8B1R - chains C and D of the 5 polymer chains in the assembly; structure by electron microscopy, 3.20 A resolution.

== Chain C ==
Protein: RecBCD enzyme subunit RecC
From: Escherichia coli
Notes: EC 3.1.11.5
UniProtKB: P07648 (RECC_ECOLI); residue numbers follow UniProt; this construct covers 1-1122
Sequence (1122 residues; each row starts with the number of its first residue):
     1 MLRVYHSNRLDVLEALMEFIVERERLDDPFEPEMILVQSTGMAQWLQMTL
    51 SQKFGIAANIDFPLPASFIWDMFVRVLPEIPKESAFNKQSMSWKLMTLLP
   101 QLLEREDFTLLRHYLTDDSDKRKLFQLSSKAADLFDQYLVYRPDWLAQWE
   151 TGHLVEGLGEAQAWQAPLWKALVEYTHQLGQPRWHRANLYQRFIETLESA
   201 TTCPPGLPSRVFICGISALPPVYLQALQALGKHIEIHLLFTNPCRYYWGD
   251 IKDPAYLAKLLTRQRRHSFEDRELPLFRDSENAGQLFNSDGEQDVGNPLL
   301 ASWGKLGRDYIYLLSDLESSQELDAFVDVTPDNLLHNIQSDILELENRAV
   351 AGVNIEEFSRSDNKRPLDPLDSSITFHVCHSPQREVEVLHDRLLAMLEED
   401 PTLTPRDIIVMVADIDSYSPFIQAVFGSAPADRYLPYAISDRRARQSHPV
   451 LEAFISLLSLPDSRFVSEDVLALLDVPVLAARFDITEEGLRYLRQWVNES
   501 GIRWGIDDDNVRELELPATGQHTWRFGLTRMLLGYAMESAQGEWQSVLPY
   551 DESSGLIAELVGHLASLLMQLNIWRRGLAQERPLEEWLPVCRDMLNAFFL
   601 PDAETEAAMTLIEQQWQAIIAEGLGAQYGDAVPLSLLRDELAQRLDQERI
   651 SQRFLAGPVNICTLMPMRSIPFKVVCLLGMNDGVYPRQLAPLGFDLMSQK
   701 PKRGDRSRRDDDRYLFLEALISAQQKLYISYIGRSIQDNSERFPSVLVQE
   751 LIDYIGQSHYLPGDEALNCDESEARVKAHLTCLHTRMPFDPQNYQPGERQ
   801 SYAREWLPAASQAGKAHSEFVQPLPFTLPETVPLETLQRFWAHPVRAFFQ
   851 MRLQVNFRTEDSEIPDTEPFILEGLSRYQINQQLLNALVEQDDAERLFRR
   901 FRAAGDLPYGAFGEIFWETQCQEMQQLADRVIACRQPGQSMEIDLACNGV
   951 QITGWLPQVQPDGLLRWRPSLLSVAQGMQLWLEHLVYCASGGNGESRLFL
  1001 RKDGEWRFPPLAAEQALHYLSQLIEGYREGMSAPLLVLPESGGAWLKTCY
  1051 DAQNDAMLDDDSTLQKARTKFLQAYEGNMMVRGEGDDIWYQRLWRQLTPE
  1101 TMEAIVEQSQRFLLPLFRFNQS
Unresolved in the structure: 1122
Swiss-Prot annotation at these positions:
  - natural variant: Gln-647 to Leu-655 (sequence variant, change not given here; In recC-1004)
  - mutagenesis: Gln-38 (Q38A: Acts at variant Chi sequences), Leu-64 (L64A: Does not act at Chi), Trp-70 (W70A: Does not act at Chi), Asp-133 (D133A: Does not act at Chi), Leu-134 (L134A: Acts at variant Chi sequences), Asp-136 (D136A: Does not act at Chi), Gln-137 (Q137A: Acts at variant Chi sequences), Arg-142 (R142A: Acts at variant Chi sequences), Arg-186 (R186A/C/H: Does not act at Chi), Asp-705 (D705A/H: Acts at variant Chi sequences)

== Chain D ==
Protein: RecBCD enzyme subunit RecD
From: Escherichia coli
Notes: EC 3.1.11.5
UniProtKB: P04993 (RECD_ECOLI); residues 1-608 here = UniProt positions 1-608
Sequence (608 residues; numbered 1 to 608; the number before each row is that of its first residue):
     1 MKLQKQLLEAVEHKQLRPLDVQFALTVAGDEHPAVTLAAALLSHDAGEGH
    51 VCLPLSRLENNEASHPLLATCVSEIGELQNWEECLLASQAVSRGDEPTPM
   101 ILCGDRLYLNRMWCNERTVARFFNEVNHAIEVDEALLAQTLDKLFPVSDE
   151 INWQKVAAAVALTRRISVISGGPGTGKTTTVAKLLAALIQMADGERCRIR
   201 LAAPTGKAAARLTESLGKALRQLPLTDEQKKRIPEDASTLHRLLGAQPGS
   251 QRLRHHAGNPLHLDVLVVDEASMIDLPMMSRLIDALPDHARVIFLGDRDQ
   301 LASVEAGAVLGDICAYANAGFTAERARQLSRLTGTHVPAGTGTEAASLRD
   351 SLCLLQKSYRFGSDSGIGQLAAAINRGDKTAVKTVFQQDFTDIEKRLLQS
   401 GEDYIAMLEEALAGYGRYLDLLQARAEPDLIIQAFNEYQLLCALREGPFG
   451 VAGLNERIEQFMQQKRKIHRHPHSRWYEGRPVMIARNDSALGLFNGDIGI
   501 ALDRGQGTRVWFAMPDGNIKSVQPSRLPEHETTWAMTVHKSQGSEFDHAA
   551 LILPSQRTPVVTRELVYTAVTRARRRLSLYADERILSAAIATRTERRSGL
   601 AALFSSRE
Unresolved in the structure: 1, 359-608

== Chain C / chain D interface ==
Residue-residue contacts (43; chain C residue first):
  Tyr-492(C) / Gly-249(D)  hydrogen bond (side chain-backbone)
  Thr-529(C) / Thr-26(D)
  Leu-532(C) / Leu-19(D)  hydrophobic
  Leu-532(C) / Gln-22(D)
  Leu-532(C) / Thr-26(D)
  Leu-533(C) / Pro-99(D)  hydrophobic
  Gly-534(C) / Arg-111(D)  hydrogen bond (backbone-side chain)
  Tyr-535(C) / Ser-43(D)
  Tyr-535(C) / Ala-46(D)
  Tyr-535(C) / Arg-111(D)
  Ala-536(C) / Phe-23(D)  hydrophobic
  Ala-536(C) / Pro-99(D)  hydrophobic
  Ala-536(C) / Asn-110(D)
  Ala-536(C) / Arg-111(D)
  Met-537(C) / Pro-97(D)  hydrophobic
  Met-537(C) / Thr-98(D)
  Met-537(C) / Asn-110(D)
  Gln-541(C) / Pro-97(D)
  Gln-541(C) / Asn-110(D)  hydrogen bond
  Gln-541(C) / Cys-114(D)  hydrogen bond
  Trp-544(C) / Gln-89(D)
  Trp-544(C) / Pro-97(D)
  Trp-544(C) / Pro-99(D)
  Asp-551(C) / Arg-111(D)  salt bridge
  Glu-552(C) / Ser-250(D)
  Ser-554(C) / Arg-111(D)  hydrogen bond
  Ser-554(C) / Gln-251(D)
  Ala-558(C) / Leu-19(D)
  Glu-559(C) / Arg-17(D)  salt bridge
  Glu-559(C) / Leu-19(D)
  Gly-562(C) / Leu-19(D)
  Gly-562(C) / Gln-22(D)
  Ala-565(C) / Gln-22(D)
  Ser-566(C) / Gln-22(D)
  Met-569(C) / Gln-4(D)
  Met-569(C) / Leu-8(D)  hydrophobic
  Met-569(C) / Gln-22(D)  hydrogen bond
  Glu-942(C) / Arg-198(D)  salt bridge
  Glu-942(C) / His-262(D)  salt bridge
  Gly-954(C) / His-262(D)
  Trp-955(C) / Asn-259(D)
  Trp-955(C) / Pro-260(D)  hydrogen bond (side chain-backbone)
  Trp-955(C) / His-262(D)  hydrogen bond
Also at the interface, not in a pair above, chain C (28 interface residues in all): Gln-495, Glu-538, Gln-545, Gly-555, His-563, Thr-953
Also at the interface, not in a pair above, chain D (30 interface residues in all): Pro-18, Leu-25, Val-27, Leu-109, Pro-248, Arg-252, Leu-261

== Overview ==
28 residues of chain C face 30 of chain D across their interface, with 8 hydrogen bonds and 4 salt bridges.
Polar contacts include Asp-551(C)/Arg-111(D), Glu-559(C)/Arg-17(D) and Glu-942(C)/Arg-198(D). UniProt lists 10
mutagenesis sites on chain C.
Chain C is RecBCD enzyme subunit RecC and chain D is RecBCD enzyme subunit RecD, both from Escherichia coli;
the structure, RecBCD in complex with the phage protein gp5.9, was determined by electron microscopy together
with 8B1T and 8B1U from the same study.
